PDB entry 3LNZ | X-ray diffraction, 1.95 A resolution | chains A and B

# Chain A
Name: E3 ubiquitin-protein ligase Mdm2
Notes: EC 6.3.2.-; fragment: p53 binding domain
Reference sequence: Q00987 (MDM2_HUMAN); numbering as in UniProt (aligned over 25-109)
Amino-acid sequence (85 residues; numbered 25 to 109; the number before each row is that of its first residue):
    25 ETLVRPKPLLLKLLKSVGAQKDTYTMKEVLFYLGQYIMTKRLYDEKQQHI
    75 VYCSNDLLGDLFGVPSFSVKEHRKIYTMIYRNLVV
Swiss-Prot annotation at these positions:
  - mutagenesis: G58 (G58A: No effect on its ability to induce apoptosis)

# Chain B
Name: 12-mer peptide inhibitor
Notes: engineered mutation(s): N8A
Amino-acid sequence (12 residues; numbered 1 to 12; the number before each row is that of its first residue):
     1 TSFAEYWALLSP
Disordered / not traced: 12
Reported in the primary citation:
  - contacts within the chain: S2-E5 (water-mediated contact), E5-W7 (backbone contact), E5-A8 (backbone contact), E5-L9 (backbone contact)
  - mutagenesis - F3A, Y6A (79-fold), W7A, L10A (50-fold), P12A (0.3 kcal/mol): decreased binding to MDMX
  - mutagenesis - T1A (0.4 kcal/mol), T1DEL/S2DEL/S11DEL/P12DEL (2780-fold), S2A, E5A: decreased binding to E3 ubiquitin-protein ligase Mdm2 (chain A)
  - mutagenesis - L9A, S11A, P12A: unchanged binding to E3 ubiquitin-protein ligase Mdm2 (chain A)

# How chain A and chain B interact
Pairs across the interface (21):
  L54(A) with W7(B), hydrogen bond (backbone-side chain)
  L57(A) with W7(B), hydrophobic
  G58(A) with F3(B); W7(B)
  I61(A) with F3(B), hydrophobic; W7(B), hydrophobic
  M62(A) with F3(B), hydrophobic
  Y67(A) with F3(B), hydrophobic
  Q72(A) with T1(B); S2(B); F3(B), hydrogen bond (side chain-backbone); Y6(B)
  H73(A) with Y6(B)
  V75(A) with F3(B), hydrophobic
  V93(A) with F3(B), hydrophobic; Y6(B); W7(B); L10(B)
  H96(A) with L9(B); L10(B)
  Y100(A) with L10(B), hydrogen bond (side chain-backbone)
Also at the interface, not in a pair above, chain A (15 interface residues in all): K51, K94, I99
Also at the interface, not in a pair above, chain B (9 interface residues in all): A4, S11
From the paper, about this interface:
  - residue pairs: L54(A)-W7(B) (hydrogen bond), Q72(A)-F3(B) (hydrogen bond), Y100(A)-L10(B) (hydrogen bond), Y6(B)-K94(A) (cation-pi contact), Y6(B)-H73(A) (hydrophobic contact), Y6(B)-V93(A) (hydrophobic contact), Y6(B)-Q72(A) (water-mediated contact), L10(B)-H96(A)
  - interface residues, chain B: F3(B), Y6(B), W7(B), L10(B)

# Summary
15 residues of chain A and 9 residues of chain B are in contact, with 3 hydrogen bonds. Polar pairs include
L54(A)-W7(B), Q72(A)-F3(B) and Y100(A)-L10(B). The authors report hydrogen bonds between L54(A) and W7(B),
Q72(A) and F3(B) and Y100(A) and L10(B); a cation-pi contact between Y6(B) and K94(A); hydrophobic contacts
between Y6(B) and H73(A) and Y6(B) and V93(A). The paper reports that F3A, Y6A and W7A of chain B, among
others, reduce binding to MDMX; interface residues F3(B), Y6(B) and W7(B) among others; 11 substitutions were
tested in all.
Here chain A is E3 ubiquitin-protein ligase Mdm2 and chain B is a 12-mer peptide inhibitor. Entry 3LNZ
(Crystal structure of human MDM2 with a 12-mer peptide inhibitor PMI (N8A mutant)) was determined by X-ray
diffraction.
